Entry 9GJP (electron microscopy, 3.40 A resolution); this record covers chains 4 and 6 of the 15 polymer chains in the assembly.

Chain 4:
Name: DNA replication licensing factor MCM4
Source organism: Saccharomyces cerevisiae
Notes: EC 3.6.4.12
UniProt: P30665 (MCM4_YEAST); residue numbers follow UniProt; this construct covers 1-933
Chain sequence (933 residues; row label = number of the first residue in the row):
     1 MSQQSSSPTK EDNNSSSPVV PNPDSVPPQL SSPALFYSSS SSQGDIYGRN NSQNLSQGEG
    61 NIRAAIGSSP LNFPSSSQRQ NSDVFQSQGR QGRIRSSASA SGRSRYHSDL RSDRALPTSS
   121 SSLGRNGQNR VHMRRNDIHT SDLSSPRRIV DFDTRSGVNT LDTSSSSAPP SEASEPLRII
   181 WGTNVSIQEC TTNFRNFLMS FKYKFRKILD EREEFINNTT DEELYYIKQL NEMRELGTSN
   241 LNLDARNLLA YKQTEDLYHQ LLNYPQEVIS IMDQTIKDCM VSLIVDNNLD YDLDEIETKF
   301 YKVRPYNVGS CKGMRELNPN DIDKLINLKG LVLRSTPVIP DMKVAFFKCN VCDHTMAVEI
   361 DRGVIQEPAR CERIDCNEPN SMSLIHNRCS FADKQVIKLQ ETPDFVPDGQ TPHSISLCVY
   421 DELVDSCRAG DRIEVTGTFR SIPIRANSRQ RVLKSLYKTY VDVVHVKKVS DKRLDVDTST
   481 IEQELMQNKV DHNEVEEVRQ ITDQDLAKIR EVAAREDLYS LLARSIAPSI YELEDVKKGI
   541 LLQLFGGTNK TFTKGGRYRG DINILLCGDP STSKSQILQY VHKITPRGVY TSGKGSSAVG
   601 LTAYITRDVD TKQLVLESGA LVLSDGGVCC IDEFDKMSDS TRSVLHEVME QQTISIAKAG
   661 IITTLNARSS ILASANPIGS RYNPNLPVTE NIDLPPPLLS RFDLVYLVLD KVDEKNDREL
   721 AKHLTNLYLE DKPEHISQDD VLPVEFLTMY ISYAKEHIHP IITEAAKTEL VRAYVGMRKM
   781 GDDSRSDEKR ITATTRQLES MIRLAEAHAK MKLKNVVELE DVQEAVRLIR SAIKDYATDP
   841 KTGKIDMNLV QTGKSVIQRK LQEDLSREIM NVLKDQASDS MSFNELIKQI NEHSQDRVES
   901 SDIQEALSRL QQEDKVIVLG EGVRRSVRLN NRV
Disordered / not traced: 1-181, 205-219, 405-412, 444-456, 470-500, 552-557, 731-741, 782-791, 850-853, 893-902, 916-933
Ion coordination: Zn2+: Cys349, Cys352, Cys371, Cys376
Small-molecule neighbours:
  - ADP (adenosine-5'-diphosphate), molecule 1: Ser529, Ile530, Tyr531, Pro570, Ser571, Thr572, Ser573, Lys574, Ser575, Gln576, Leu720, Leu724
  - ADP, molecule 2: His646, Glu650, Arg701, Thr795, Arg796, Glu799
Swiss-Prot annotation at these positions:
  - motif: Ser700 to Asp703 (Arginine finger)
  - binding site (ATP): Gly568 to Ser575
  - modified residue (Phosphoserine): Ser52, Ser56, Ser69
  - mutagenesis: Lys574 (K574A: Loss of MCM2-7 complex helicase activity)

Chain 6:
Name: DNA replication licensing factor MCM6
Source organism: Saccharomyces cerevisiae
Notes: EC 3.6.4.12
UniProt: P53091 (MCM6_YEAST); residue numbers follow UniProt; this construct covers 1-1017
Chain sequence (1017 residues; row label = number of the first residue in the row):
     1 MSSPFPADTP SSNRPSNSSP PPSSIGAGFG SSSGLDSQIG SRLHFPSSSQ PHVSNSQTGP
    61 FVNDSTQFSS QRLQTDGSAT NDMEGNEPAR SFKSRALNHV KKVDDVTGEK VREAFEQFLE
   121 DFSVQSTDTG EVEKVYRAQI EFMKIYDLNT IYIDYQHLSM RENGALAMAI SEQYYRFLPF
   181 LQKGLRRVVR KYAPELLNTS DSLKRSEGDE GQADEDEQQD DDMNGSSLPR DSGSSAAPGN
   241 GTSAMATRSI TTSTSPEQTE RVFQISFFNL PTVHRIRDIR SEKIGSLLSI SGTVTRTSEV
   301 RPELYKASFT CDMCRAIVDN VEQSFKYTEP TFCPNPSCEN RAFWTLNVTR SRFLDWQKVR
   361 IQENANEIPT GSMPRTLDVI LRGDSVERAK PGDRCKFTGV EIVVPDVTQL GLPGVKPSST
   421 LDTRGISKTT EGLNSGVTGL RSLGVRDLTY KISFLACHVI SIGSNIGASS PDANSNNRET
   481 ELQMAANLQA NNVYQDNERD QEVFLNSLSS DEINELKEMV KDEHIYDKLV RSIAPAVFGH
   541 EAVKKGILLQ MLGGVHKSTV EGIKLRGDIN ICVVGDPSTS KSQFLKYVVG FAPRSVYTSG
   601 KASSAAGLTA AVVRDEEGGD YTIEAGALML ADNGICCIDE FDKMDISDQV AIHEAMEQQT
   661 ISIAKAGIHA TLNARTSILA AANPVGGRYN RKLSLRGNLN MTAPIMSRFD LFFVILDDCN
   721 EKIDTELASH IVDLHMKRDE AIEPPFSAEQ LRRYIKYART FKPILTKEAR SYLVEKYKEL
   781 RKDDAQGFSR SSYRITVRQL ESMIRLSEAI ARANCVDEIT PSFIAEAYDL LRQSIIRVDV
   841 DDVEMDEEFD NIESQSHAAS GNNDDNDDGT GSGVITSEPP ADIEEGQSEA TARPGTSEKK
   901 KTTVTYDKYV SMMNMIVRKI AEVDREGAEE LTAVDIVDWY LLQKENDLGS LAEYWEERRL
   961 AFKVIKRLVK DRILMEIHGT RHNLRDLENE ENENNKTVYV IHPNCEVLDQ LEPQDSS
Disordered / not traced: 1-99, 124-133, 201-259, 421-444, 464-499, 738-744, 786-792, 835-902, 979-995, 1005-1017
Ion coordination: Zn2+: Cys311, Cys314, Cys333, Cys338
Small-molecule neighbours:
  - ADP (adenosine-5'-diphosphate), molecule 1: Ala536, Val537, Phe538, His540, Pro577, Ser578, Thr579, Ser580, Lys581, Ser582, Gln583, Glu640, Asn683, Leu727, Ile731, Leu734
  - ADP, molecule 2: Glu657, Gln658, Val797, Arg798, Glu801
Swiss-Prot annotation at these positions:
  - motif: Ser707 to Asp710 (Arginine finger)
  - binding site (ATP): Gly575 to Ser582
  - modified residue: Ser78 (Phosphoserine), Ser249 (Phosphoserine), Ser372 (Phosphoserine), Thr766 (Phosphothreonine)
  - mutagenesis: Lys581 (K581A: Loss of MCM2-7 complex helicase activity)

How chain 4 and chain 6 interact:
Residue-residue contacts (100; chain 4 residue first):
  Val338(4) - Ile279(6)
  Val338(4) - Arg280(6)
  Val338(4) - Ile452(6)
  Ile339(4) - Leu412(6)  hydrophobic
  Pro340(4) - Ile452(6)
  Asp341(4) - Pro417(6)
  Met342(4) - Leu448(6)  hydrophobic
  Met342(4) - Tyr450(6)  hydrophobic
  Asn350(4) - Thr331(6)
  Val351(4) - Lys102(6)
  Cys352(4) - Lys102(6)
  Cys352(4) - Val103(6)  hydrogen bond (backbone-backbone)
  Asp353(4) - Lys102(6)
  Asp353(4) - Val103(6)
  His354(4) - Val103(6)
  Gly363(4) - Pro417(6)
  Gly363(4) - Ser418(6)  hydrogen bond (backbone-backbone)
  Val364(4) - Ser418(6)
  Ile365(4) - Ser418(6)  hydrogen bond (backbone-backbone)
  Ile365(4) - Ser419(6)
  Ile365(4) - Thr420(6)  hydrogen bond (backbone-backbone)
  Ile365(4) - Leu448(6)  hydrophobic
  Gln366(4) - Thr420(6)
  Glu367(4) - Thr420(6)
  Glu367(4) - Arg446(6)  salt bridge
  Arg373(4) - Lys101(6)  hydrogen bond (side chain-backbone)
  Glu378(4) - Arg341(6)  salt bridge
  His386(4) - Lys326(6)
  His386(4) - Tyr450(6)
  Asn387(4) - Tyr175(6)
  Asn387(4) - Phe325(6)
  Asn387(4) - Ile402(6)
  Asn387(4) - Val403(6)  hydrogen bond (side chain-backbone)
  Arg388(4) - Arg176(6)
  Phe391(4) - Ser281(6)  hydrogen bond (backbone-side chain)
  Phe391(4) - Tyr450(6)  hydrophobic
  Ala392(4) - Ser281(6)
  Asp393(4) - Arg280(6)
  Asp393(4) - Ser281(6)  hydrogen bond
  Lys394(4) - Pro413(6)
  Lys394(4) - Val415(6)
  Cys418(4) - Pro413(6)  hydrophobic
  Val424(4) - Arg280(6)
  Asp425(4) - Arg280(6)  salt bridge
  Ile442(4) - Val415(6)  hydrophobic
  Lys458(4) - Gly411(6)  hydrogen bond (side chain-backbone)
  Tyr460(4) - Pro413(6)  hydrophobic
  Tyr460(4) - Gly414(6)
  Lys550(4) - His735(6)  hydrogen bond (side chain-backbone)
  Thr551(4) - Lys737(6)
  Tyr558(4) - His735(6)
  Ile605(4) - Met373(6)  hydrophobic
  Lys612(4) - Thr376(6)  hydrogen bond (backbone-side chain)
  Gln613(4) - Pro374(6)
  Gln613(4) - Arg375(6)
  Leu614(4) - Met373(6)  hydrophobic
  Leu614(4) - Pro374(6)
  Ser643(4) - Lys601(6)
  Glu650(4) - Ser582(6)
  Ser655(4) - Tyr597(6)
  Ser655(4) - Ala602(6)
  Ile656(4) - Ala602(6)  hydrophobic
  Ala657(4) - Thr598(6)
  Ala657(4) - Ala602(6)
  Ala657(4) - Ser603(6)
  Ala657(4) - Ser604(6)
  Lys658(4) - Ala602(6)  hydrogen bond (side chain-backbone)
  Lys658(4) - Gly607(6)
  Gly660(4) - Glu624(6)
  Ile662(4) - Ala627(6)  hydrophobic
  Ile662(4) - Leu630(6)  hydrophobic
  Thr663(4) - Ser372(6)
  Thr663(4) - Met373(6)  hydrogen bond
  Thr664(4) - Thr370(6)
  Thr664(4) - Gly371(6)  hydrogen bond (backbone-backbone)
  Leu665(4) - Gly371(6)
  Leu665(4) - Met373(6)  hydrophobic
  Asn666(4) - Thr370(6)  hydrogen bond (side chain-backbone)
  Asn666(4) - Gly371(6)
  Pro696(4) - Arg688(6)
  Pro697(4) - Pro577(6)  hydrophobic
  Ile762(4) - Met736(6)
  Lys767(4) - Asp733(6)  salt bridge
  Lys767(4) - Met736(6)
  Val771(4) - Thr725(6)
  Val775(4) - Glu721(6)
  Val775(4) - Thr725(6)
  Arg778(4) - Asp717(6)  salt bridge
  Arg778(4) - Asp718(6)  hydrogen bond (side chain-backbone)
  Arg778(4) - Cys719(6)
  Arg778(4) - Asp724(6)  salt bridge
  Lys779(4) - Glu721(6)  salt bridge
  Thr792(4) - Arg688(6)
  Thr794(4) - Ser578(6)
  Thr795(4) - Ser578(6)  hydrogen bond (side chain-backbone)
  Thr795(4) - Leu727(6)
  Leu798(4) - Ala728(6)  hydrophobic
  Leu798(4) - Ile731(6)  hydrophobic
  Ile802(4) - Val732(6)  hydrophobic
  Ile802(4) - His735(6)
Also at the interface, not in a pair above, chain 4 (74 interface residues in all): Asp375, Ile385, Val396, Arg428, Asp610, Ser640, Glu647, Gln651, Thr653, Ala659, Leu770, Tyr774
Also at the interface, not in a pair above, chain 6 (76 interface residues in all): Val100, Arg277, Ile284, Phe332, Arg360, Glu401, Thr408, Gln583, Lys586, Ser599, Gly626, Gly687, Ser729, Leu734

In short:
74 residues of chain 4 and 76 residues of chain 6 are in contact, with 17 hydrogen bonds and 7 salt bridges.
Polar contacts include Glu367(4)-Arg446(6), Glu378(4)-Arg341(6) and Asp425(4)-Arg280(6). One ADP molecule is
bound between chain 4 and chain 6. Ligands of chain 4: ADP.
Chain 4 is DNA replication licensing factor MCM4 and chain 6 is DNA replication licensing factor MCM6, both
from Saccharomyces cerevisiae; the structure, OCCM maturation intermediate stalled with an Arginine Finger
mutation in Mcm5: Conformer 2, was determined by electron microscopy together with 9GJW and 9GM5 from the same
study.
